Entry 1BP7 (X-ray diffraction, 3.00 A resolution); this record covers chains 2 and B of the 4 polymer chains in the assembly.

[Chain 2]
Molecule: 24-nt DNA strand
Sequence (24 nucleotides; numbered 1 to 24; the number before each row is that of its first residue):
     1 CGAAACTGTC TCACGACGTT TTGC
Ion coordination: Ca2+ site 1: DC14 (shared with 1 residue of chain 1; 1 residue of chain A; Asp20(B) of chain B); Ca2+ site 2: DG15 (shared with 1 residue of chain 1; 1 residue of chain A; Gly19(B) of chain B)

[Chain B]
Name: Protein (I-crei)
Source organism: Chlamydomonas reinhardtii
Reference sequence: P05725 (DNE1_CHLRE); numbering as in UniProt (aligned over 2-153)
Sequence (152 residues; numbered 2 to 153; the number before each row is that of its first residue):
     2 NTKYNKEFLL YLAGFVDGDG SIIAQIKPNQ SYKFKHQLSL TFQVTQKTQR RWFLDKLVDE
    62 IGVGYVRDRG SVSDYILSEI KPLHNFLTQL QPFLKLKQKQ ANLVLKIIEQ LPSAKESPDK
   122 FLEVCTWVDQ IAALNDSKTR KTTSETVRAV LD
Swiss-Prot annotation at these positions:
  - region (Interaction with DNA): Gln26 to Gln38, Gln44 to Gln47, Arg68 to Arg70, Ser138 to Thr143
  - binding site (Mg(2+)): Gly19, Asp20
  - mutagenesis: Asp20 (D20A/L/N: Loss of catalytic activity. Reduced affinity for DNA), Gln26 (Q26A/C: Alters the specificity of the endonuclease), Tyr33 (Y33C/H/R: Alters the specificity of the endonuclease), Gln44 (Q44A/C/T/V/W: Alters the specificity of the endonuclease), Gln47 (Q47A/E/M: Loss of catalytic activity; Q47N: Strongly reduced affinity for DNA. No effect on catalytic activity), Arg68 (R68A: Loss of activity), Lys98 (K98A: Strongly reduced affinity for DNA. Increased catalytic activity; K98R: Strongly reduced affinity for DNA. No effect on catalytic activity), Ser138 (S138A: Reduced affinity for DNA. No effect on catalytic activity. Reduced cleavage; when associated with M-139), Lys139 (K139M: Reduced affinity for DNA. No effect on catalytic activity. Reduced cleavage; when associated with A-138), Lys142 (K142G: Reduced affinity for DNA. No effect on catalytic activity. Reduced cleavage; when associated with G-143), Thr143 (T143G: Reduced affinity for DNA. No effect on catalytic activity. Reduced cleavage; when associated with G-142)
Ion coordination: Ca2+ site 1: Gly19 (shared with 1 residue of chain 1; DG15(2) of chain 2; 1 residue of chain A); Ca2+ site 2: Asp20 (shared with 1 residue of chain 1; DC14(2) of chain 2; 1 residue of chain A)
From the paper describing this entry:
  - catalytic residues: Asp20, Gln47
  - binding site for the 24-nt DNA strand: Asn30, Gln44, Arg51, Arg70
  - binding site for the 24-nt DNA strand: Ser32, Tyr33
  - catalytic residues: Arg51, Lys98 (proposed by the authors, not directly observed)

[Chain 2 / chain B interface]
Contacting residue pairs (37):
  DA13(2) - Lys48(B)  salt bridge to the phosphate
  DC14(2) - Asp20(B)  phosphate contact
  DC14(2) - Thr46(B)  phosphate contact
  DC14(2) - Gln47(B)  hydrogen bond to the phosphate
  DC14(2) - Lys48(B)  hydrogen bond to the phosphate
  DC14(2) - Arg51(B)  salt bridge to the phosphate
  DC14(2) - Val73(B)  base contact
  DG15(2) - Gly19(B)  phosphate contact
  DG15(2) - Asp20(B)  phosphate contact
  DG15(2) - Gly21(B)  sugar contact
  DG15(2) - Ser22(B)  sugar contact
  DG15(2) - Arg70(B)  hydrogen bond to the base
  DA16(2) - Ser22(B)  hydrogen bond to the phosphate
  DA16(2) - Ile24(B)  base contact
  DA16(2) - Gln44(B)  hydrogen bond to the base
  DA16(2) - Arg70(B)  base contact
  DA16(2) - Lys98(B)  salt bridge to the phosphate
  DA16(2) - Asn136(B)  phosphate contact
  DA16(2) - Asp137(B)  hydrogen bond to the phosphate
  DA16(2) - Ser138(B)  phosphate contact
  DC17(2) - Ile24(B)  phosphate contact
  DC17(2) - Gln26(B)  base contact
  DC17(2) - Ala133(B)  phosphate contact
  DC17(2) - Asn136(B)  hydrogen bond to the phosphate
  DC17(2) - Ser138(B)  phosphate contact
  DC17(2) - Thr140(B)  sugar contact
  DC17(2) - Arg141(B)  phosphate contact
  DG18(2) - Gln26(B)  base contact
  DG18(2) - Thr140(B)  sugar contact
  DG18(2) - Arg141(B)  phosphate contact
  DG18(2) - Lys142(B)  hydrogen bond to the phosphate
  DG18(2) - Thr143(B)  hydrogen bond to the phosphate
  DT19(2) - Lys28(B)  hydrogen bond to the base
  DT19(2) - Pro29(B)  phosphate contact
  DT19(2) - Lys142(B)  phosphate contact
  DT19(2) - Thr143(B)  phosphate contact
  DT21(2) - Asn30(B)  hydrogen bond to the base
Interface residues without a listed pair, chain 2 (9 interface residues in all): DT20
Interface residues without a listed pair, chain B (29 interface residues in all): Ile23, Gln38, Arg68, Asp75

[Overview]
9 residues of chain 2 and 29 residues of chain B are in contact, with 11 hydrogen bonds and 3 salt bridges.
Polar pairs include DG15(2)-Arg70(B), DA16(2)-Gln44(B) and DT19(2)-Lys28(B). From the paper: catalytic
residues Asp20(B), Gln47(B) and Arg51(B) among others; a binding site for the 24-nt DNA strand at Asn30(B),
Gln44(B) and Arg51(B) among others.
Here chain 2 is a 24-nt DNA strand and chain B is Protein (I-crei) (Chlamydomonas reinhardtii). Entry 1BP7
(Group I mobile intron endonuclease I-crei complexed with homing site DNA) was determined by X-ray
diffraction.
